7CMZ - chains A and B; structure by X-ray diffraction, 1.70 A resolution.

[Chain A]
Name: DNA topoisomerase 2-binding protein 1
Source organism: Homo sapiens
Reference sequence: Q92547 (TOPB1_HUMAN); residues 1264-1493 here = UniProt positions 1264-1493
Amino-acid sequence (230 residues; each row starts with the number of its first residue):
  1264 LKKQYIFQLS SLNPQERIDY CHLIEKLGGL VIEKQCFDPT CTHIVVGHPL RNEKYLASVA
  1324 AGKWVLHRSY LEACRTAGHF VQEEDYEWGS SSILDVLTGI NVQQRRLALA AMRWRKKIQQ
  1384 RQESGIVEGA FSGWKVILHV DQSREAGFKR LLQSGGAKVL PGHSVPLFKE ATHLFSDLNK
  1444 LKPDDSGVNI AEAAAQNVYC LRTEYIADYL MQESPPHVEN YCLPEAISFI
Unresolved in the structure: 1264-1265, 1441-1450, 1493
Metal / ion sites: K+: Phe1431, Lys1432, Ala1434, Gln1459, Asn1460

[Chain B]
Name: Histone lysine demethylase PHF8
Notes: EC 1.14.11.27, 1.14.11.65
Reference sequence: Q9UPP1 (PHF8_HUMAN); residue numbers follow UniProt; this construct covers 842-863
Amino-acid sequence (22 residues; row label = number of the first residue in the row):
   842 GACFKDAEYI YPSLESDDDD PA
Unresolved in the structure: 857-863
UniProt features mapped onto this chain:
  - modified residue (Phosphoserine): Ser854, Ser857

[Interface between chain A and chain B]
Contacting residue pairs (29):
  Gln1298(A) - Cys844(B)
  Gln1298(A) - Phe845(B)
  Cys1299(A) - Cys844(B)  disulfide
  Arg1314(A) - Ile851(B)
  Arg1314(A) - Tyr852(B)  hydrogen bond (side chain-backbone)
  Arg1314(A) - Ser854(B)
  Asn1315(A) - Ala848(B)  hydrogen bond (side chain-backbone)
  Asn1315(A) - Tyr850(B)
  Glu1316(A) - Tyr852(B)
  Leu1319(A) - Tyr852(B)  hydrophobic
  Arg1369(A) - Glu856(B)  salt bridge
  Arg1407(A) - Asp847(B)  salt bridge
  Arg1407(A) - Tyr850(B)
  Gly1410(A) - Tyr852(B)  hydrogen bond (backbone-side chain)
  Phe1411(A) - Tyr852(B)  hydrophobic
  Arg1413(A) - Gly842(B)
  Arg1413(A) - Asp847(B)  salt bridge
  Leu1414(A) - Tyr852(B)  hydrophobic
  Arg1465(A) - Leu855(B)
  Thr1466(A) - Pro853(B)
  Glu1467(A) - Pro853(B)
  Glu1467(A) - Ser854(B)
  Glu1467(A) - Leu855(B)
  Ala1470(A) - Pro853(B)
  Asp1471(A) - Ser854(B)  hydrogen bond
  Asp1471(A) - Leu855(B)  hydrogen bond (side chain-backbone)
  Gln1475(A) - Glu856(B)
  Asn1483(A) - Leu855(B)
  Tyr1484(A) - Leu855(B)  hydrophobic
Other interface residues (no listed pair), chain A (21 interface residues in all): Ser1406
Other interface residues (no listed pair), chain B (13 interface residues in all): Ala843
Cross-chain cystine bridges: Cys1299(A)-Cys844(B)

[Summary]
21 residues of chain A face 13 of chain B across their interface, with 1 disulfide bond, 5 hydrogen bonds and
3 salt bridges. Polar contacts include Arg1369(A)-Glu856(B), Arg1407(A)-Asp847(B) and Arg1413(A)-Asp847(B).
Phe1431(A), Lys1432(A), Ala1434(A), Gln1459(A) and Asn1460(A) coordinate K+.
Chain A is DNA topoisomerase 2-binding protein 1 (Homo sapiens) and chain B is Histone lysine demethylase
PHF8; the structure, Crystal Structure of BRCT7/8 in Complex with the APS Motif of PHF8, was determined by
X-ray diffraction.
